8E9H - chains N and M of the 15 polymer chains in the assembly; structure by electron microscopy, 2.70 A resolution.

== Chain N ==
Molecule: NADH-quinone oxidoreductase subunit N
Source organism: Mycolicibacterium smegmatis MC2 155
Reference sequence: A0QU23 (A0QU23_MYCS2); numbering as in UniProt (aligned over 1-521)
Sequence (521 residues; row label = number of the first residue in the row):
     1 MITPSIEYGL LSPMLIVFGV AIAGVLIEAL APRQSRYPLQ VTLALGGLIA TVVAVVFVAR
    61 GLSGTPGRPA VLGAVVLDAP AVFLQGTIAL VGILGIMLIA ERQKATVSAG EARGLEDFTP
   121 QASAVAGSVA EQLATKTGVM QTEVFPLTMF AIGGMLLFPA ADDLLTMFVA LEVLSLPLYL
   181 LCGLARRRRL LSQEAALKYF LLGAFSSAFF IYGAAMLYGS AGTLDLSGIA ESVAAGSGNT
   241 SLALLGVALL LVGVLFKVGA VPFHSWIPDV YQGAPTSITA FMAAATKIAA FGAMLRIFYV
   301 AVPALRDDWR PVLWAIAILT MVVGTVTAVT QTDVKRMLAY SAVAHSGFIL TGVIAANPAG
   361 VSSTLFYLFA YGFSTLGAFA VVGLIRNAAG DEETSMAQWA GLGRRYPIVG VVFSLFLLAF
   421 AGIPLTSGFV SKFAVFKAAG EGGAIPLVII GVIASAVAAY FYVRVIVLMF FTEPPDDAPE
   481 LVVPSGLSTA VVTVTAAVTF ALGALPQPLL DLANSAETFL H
Unresolved in the structure: 1-2

== Chain M ==
Molecule: NADH-quinone oxidoreductase, M subunit
Source organism: Mycolicibacterium smegmatis MC2 155
Notes: EC 1.6.99.5
Reference sequence: A0QU24 (A0QU24_MYCS2); residue numbers follow UniProt; this construct covers 1-529
Sequence (529 residues; each row starts with the number of its first residue):
     1 MVSTFPWLTV LWAVPVVGAA VVILLPAAQQ VLAKWLALAV SVLTLAVTAV VAIGFDPAAA
    61 QYQFVESHRW IPSFGTGYIL GVDGIALALV VLTAVLVPLL IIAGWNDASR QTGLAGRSVQ
   121 AYLALTLAVE GMVLMSLVAL DILLFYVFFE AMLIPMYFLI GGFGGENRSR AAVKFLLYNL
   181 FGGLIMLAAV IGLYVVTAGS DAFAAGTFDF REIVAAVSSG EFAVNPAIMN FLFLGFMFAF
   241 AVKAPLWPFH RWLPDAAVEA TPASAVLMMA VMDKVGTFGM LRYCLQLFPD ASTYFRPVVI
   301 TLAAIGIVYG AVLAIGQTDV MRLIAYTSIS HFGFIILGIF VMTSQGQSGS TLYMINHGIS
   361 TAALFLIAGF LVSRRGSRLI DSYGGVQKVA PVLAGTFLVA GLATLSLPGL APFISEFLVL
   421 IGTFTRYPVV AVFAATALVL SAVYILWTYQ RMMTGPVRDG IGDGDRPVRD LVPRELVVVA
   481 PLLALLLVLG IYPKPALDVI NPAVEHTLTT IGQTDPEPTV PPTIAEGAR
Unresolved in the structure: 1-3, 521-529
Small-molecule neighbours: XP2 ((2R)-3-{[(R)-hydroxy({(1S,2R,3R,4R,5S,6S)-3,4,5-trihydroxy-2-(alpha-D-mannopyranosyloxy)-6-[(6-O-undecanoyl-beta-D-mannopyranosyl)oxy]cyclohexyl}oxy)phosphoryl]oxy}-2-(octanoyloxy)propyl undecanoate): Ile315, Val439, Leu440, Val443, Trp447, Gln450

== Interface between chain N and chain M ==
Residue-residue contacts (64):
  Arg404(N) with Gln111(M), hydrogen bond; Thr112(M), hydrogen bond (side chain-backbone); Gly113(M); Leu114(M), hydrogen bond (backbone-backbone); Ala115(M)
  Pro407(N) with Leu114(M), hydrophobic; Ala115(M), hydrophobic
  Leu418(N) with Ile154(M), hydrophobic
  Ile423(N) with Ile154(M), hydrophobic; Leu180(M), hydrophobic
  Pro424(N) with Val147(M); Glu150(M)
  Leu425(N) with Val147(M), hydrophobic; Ala151(M), hydrophobic
  Phe429(N) with Tyr146(M), hydrophobic; Val147(M), hydrophobic; Leu187(M), hydrophobic
  Val430(N) with Phe74(M), hydrophobic
  Phe433(N) with Phe74(M), hydrophobic; Leu143(M), hydrophobic; Leu187(M), hydrophobic; Ile191(M), hydrophobic; Phe208(M), hydrophobic
  Ala434(N) with Phe74(M), hydrophobic
  Phe436(N) with Ile191(M), hydrophobic
  Lys437(N) with Phe74(M); Ile191(M); Tyr194(M)
  Gly440(N) with Val195(M)
  Glu441(N) with Tyr194(M); Val195(M)
  Ile445(N) with Gly192(M)
  Val452(N) with Leu184(M); Ile185(M); Ala188(M), hydrophobic
  Ser455(N) with Leu184(M)
  Ala456(N) with Phe181(M), hydrophobic; Leu184(M)
  Ala459(N) with Leu180(M), hydrophobic
  Tyr460(N) with Leu177(M), hydrophobic
  Val463(N) with Tyr157(M), hydrogen bond (backbone-side chain); Leu176(M), hydrophobic
  Ile466(N) with Tyr157(M); Phe158(M), hydrophobic
  Val467(N) with Tyr157(M), hydrogen bond (backbone-side chain); Ser169(M); Val173(M), hydrophobic
  Phe470(N) with Phe158(M), hydrophobic
  Phe471(N) with Tyr157(M); Phe158(M); Gly161(M); Gly162(M); Arg168(M), hydrogen bond (backbone-side chain); Ala172(M), hydrophobic
  Ala504(N) with Trp70(M), hydrogen bond (backbone-side chain)
  Pro506(N) with Ile71(M), hydrophobic
  Gln507(N) with Trp70(M); Ile71(M); Pro72(M); Ser73(M)
  Leu510(N) with Ile71(M), hydrophobic; Ser73(M); Phe74(M), hydrophobic
  Asn514(N) with Ser73(M), hydrogen bond
Other interface residues (no listed pair), chain N (33 interface residues in all): Gly403, Ser414, Val448
Other interface residues (no listed pair), chain M (42 interface residues in all): Ser118, Met132, Phe148, Phe163, Val190

== In short ==
The interface between chain N and chain M involves 33 residues on one side and 42 on the other, with 8
hydrogen bonds. Polar pairs include Arg404(N)-Gln111(M), Arg404(N)-Thr112(M) and Val463(N)-Tyr157(M). Ligands
of chain M: compound XP2.
Chain N is NADH-quinone oxidoreductase subunit N and chain M is NADH-quinone oxidoreductase, M subunit, both
from Mycolicibacterium smegmatis MC2 155; the structure, Mycobacterial respiratory complex I, fully-inserted
quinone, was determined by electron microscopy (same publication as 8E9G and 8E9I).
